Entry 7DRY (X-ray diffraction, 1.44 A resolution); this record covers chain A.

Chain A:
Molecule: CMP/dCMP-type deaminase domain-containing protein
Source organism: Aspergillus oryzae RIB40
Reference sequence: Q2UFA9 (Q2UFA9_ASPOR); residues 1-222 here = UniProt positions 1-222
Chain sequence (230 residues; row label = number of the first residue in the row):
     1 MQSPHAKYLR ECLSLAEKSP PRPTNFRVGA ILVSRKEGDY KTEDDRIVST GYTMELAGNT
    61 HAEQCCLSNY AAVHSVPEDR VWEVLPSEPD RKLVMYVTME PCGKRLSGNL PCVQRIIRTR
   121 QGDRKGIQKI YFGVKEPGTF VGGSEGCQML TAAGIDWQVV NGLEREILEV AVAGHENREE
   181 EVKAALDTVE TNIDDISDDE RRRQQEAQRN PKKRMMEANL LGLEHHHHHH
Disordered / not traced: 1-2, 189-230
Construct notes: expression tag (223-230)
Ion coordination: Zn2+: His61, Cys102, Cys112
Reported in the primary citation:
  - Zn2+ coordination: His61, Cys102, Cys112
  - Zn2+ coordination through a water molecule: Glu63
  - catalytic residues: Glu63 (proposed by the authors, not directly observed)
  - contacts within the chain: Glu100-Gly143 (hydrogen bond)
  - specificity-determining residues: Arg105, Glu136 (proposed by the authors, not directly observed)

Overview:
The Zn2+ site is built by His61, Cys102 and Cys112. The paper reports the catalytic residue Glu63; Zn2+
coordination by His61, Cys102 and Cys112.
Chain A is CMP/dCMP-type deaminase domain-containing protein (Aspergillus oryzae RIB40); the structure,
Crystal structure of Aspergillus oryzae Rib2 deaminase, was determined by X-ray diffraction together with
7DRZ, 7DS0 and 7DS1 from the same study.
